Entry 4K7F (X-ray diffraction, 2.00 A resolution); this record covers chains A and C of the 3 polymer chains in the assembly.

== Chain A ==
Protein: HLA class I histocompatibility antigen, A-2 alpha chain
Organism: Homo sapiens
UniProt: P01892 (1A02_HUMAN); residues 1-275 here correspond to UniProt positions 25-299 (UniProt number = residue number + 24)
Amino-acid sequence (275 residues; numbered 1 to 275; the number before each row is that of its first residue):
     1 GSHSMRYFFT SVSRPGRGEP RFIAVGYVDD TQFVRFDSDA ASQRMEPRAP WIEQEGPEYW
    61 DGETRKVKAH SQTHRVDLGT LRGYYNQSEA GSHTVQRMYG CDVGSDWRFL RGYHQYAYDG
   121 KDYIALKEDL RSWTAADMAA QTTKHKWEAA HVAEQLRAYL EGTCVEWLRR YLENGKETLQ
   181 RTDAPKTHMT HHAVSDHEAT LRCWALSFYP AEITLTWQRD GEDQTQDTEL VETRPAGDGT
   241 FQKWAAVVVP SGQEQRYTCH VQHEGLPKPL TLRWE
Not modelled in the structure: 1
Disulfides: Cys101-Cys164, Cys203-Cys259

== Chain C ==
Protein: Core protein
UniProt: Q9QAC5 (Q9QAC5_HBV); residues 1-9 here correspond to UniProt positions 60-68 (UniProt number = residue number + 59)
Amino-acid sequence (9 residues; numbered 1 to 9; the number before each row is that of its first residue):
     1 VCWGELMNL

== Interface between chain A and chain C ==
Pairs across the interface - 40 pairs, chain A then chain C:
  Met5(A) with Val1(C)
  Tyr7(A) with Val1(C), hydrogen bond (side chain-backbone); Cys2(C)
  Tyr59(A) with Val1(C), hydrophobic
  Glu63(A) with Val1(C); Cys2(C), hydrogen bond (side chain-backbone)
  Lys66(A) with Cys2(C), hydrogen bond (side chain-backbone); Gly4(C)
  Ala69(A) with Leu6(C)
  His70(A) with Trp3(C), hydrogen bond (side chain-backbone); Leu6(C)
  Thr73(A) with Leu6(C); Asn8(C)
  Asp77(A) with Asn8(C); Leu9(C), hydrogen bond (side chain-backbone)
  Thr80(A) with Leu9(C)
  Leu81(A) with Leu9(C), hydrophobic
  Tyr84(A) with Leu9(C), hydrogen bond (side chain-backbone)
  Arg97(A) with Leu6(C)
  Tyr99(A) with Cys2(C); Trp3(C), hydrogen bond (side chain-backbone)
  His114(A) with Trp3(C)
  Tyr116(A) with Leu9(C), hydrophobic
  Tyr123(A) with Leu9(C), hydrophobic
  Thr143(A) with Leu9(C), hydrogen bond (side chain-backbone)
  Lys146(A) with Met7(C)
  Trp147(A) with Met7(C); Asn8(C), hydrogen bond (side chain-backbone); Leu9(C), hydrophobic
  Ala150(A) with Met7(C), hydrophobic
  Val152(A) with Met7(C), hydrophobic
  Gln155(A) with Trp3(C); Glu5(C)
  Leu156(A) with Trp3(C)
  Tyr159(A) with Val1(C), hydrogen bond (side chain-backbone); Cys2(C); Trp3(C)
  Thr163(A) with Val1(C)
  Trp167(A) with Val1(C)
  Tyr171(A) with Val1(C), hydrogen bond (side chain-backbone)
Interface residues without a listed pair, chain A (29 interface residues in all): Val76
From the paper, about this interface:
  - interface residues, chain C: Val1(C), Cys2(C), Leu9(C)

== Overview ==
The interface between chain A and chain C involves 29 residues on one side and 9 on the other; the contacts
include 11 hydrogen bonds. Polar contacts include Tyr7(A)-Val1(C), Glu63(A)-Cys2(C) and Lys66(A)-Cys2(C). The
paper reports interface residues Val1(C), Cys2(C) and Leu9(C).
Here chain A is HLA class I histocompatibility antigen, A-2 alpha chain (Homo sapiens) and chain C is Core
protein. Entry 4K7F (Newly identified epitope V60 from HBV core protein complexed with HLA-A*0201) was
determined by X-ray diffraction.
